PDB entry 8QOF | electron microscopy, 3.30 A resolution | chains H and G of the 8 polymer chains in the assembly

[Chain H]
Name: Serine palmitoyltransferase-regulating protein TSC3
Source organism: Saccharomyces cerevisiae
UniProt: Q3E790 (TSC3_YEAST); residues 1-80 here = UniProt positions 1-80
Sequence (80 residues; numbered 1 to 80; the number before each row is that of its first residue):
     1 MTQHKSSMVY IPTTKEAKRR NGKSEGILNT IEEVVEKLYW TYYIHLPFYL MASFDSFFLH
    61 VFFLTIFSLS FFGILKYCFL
Disordered / not traced: 1-3, 22-27, 69-80

[Chain G]
Name: Serine palmitoyltransferase 2
Source organism: Saccharomyces cerevisiae
Notes: EC 2.3.1.50
UniProt: P40970 (LCB2_YEAST); numbering as in UniProt (aligned over 1-561)
Sequence (561 residues; row label = number of the first residue in the row):
     1 MSTPANYTRV PLCEPEELPD DIQKENEYGT LDSPGHLYQV KSRHGKPLPE PVVDTPPYYI
    61 SLLTYLNYLI LIILGHVHDF LGMTFQKNKH LDLLEHDGLA PWFSNFESFY VRRIKMRIDD
   121 CFSRPTTGVP GRFIRCIDRI SHNINEYFTY SGAVYPCMNL SSYNYLGFAQ SKGQCTDAAL
   181 ESVDKYSIQS GGPRAQIGTT DLHIKAEKLV ARFIGKEDAL VFSMGYGTNA NLFNAFLDKK
   241 CLVISDELNH TSIRTGVRLS GAAVRTFKHG DMVGLEKLIR EQIVLGQPKT NRPWKKILIC
   301 AEGLFSMEGT LCNLPKLVEL KKKYKCYLFI DEAHSIGAMG PTGRGVCEIF GVDPKDVDIL
   361 MGTFTKSFGA AGGYIAADQW IIDRLRLDLT TVSYSESMPA PVLAQTISSL QTISGEICPG
   421 QGTERLQRIA FNSRYLRLAL QRLGFIVYGV ADSPVIPLLL YCPSKMPAFS RMMLQRRIAV
   481 VVVAYPATPL IESRVRFCMS ASLTKEDIDY LLRHVSEVGD KLNLKSNSGK SSYDGKRQRW
   541 DIEEVIRRTP EDCKDDKYFV N
Disordered / not traced: 1-6
Glycans and other covalent adducts: pyridoxal phosphate (PLP) linked to K366
Residues lining bound ligands:
  - pyridoxal phosphate (PLP): G225, Y226, N229, H250, S252, E302, D331, A333, H334, T363, T365
  - Q7G (2-{[(4-O-alpha-D-glucopyranosyl-alpha-D-glucopyranosyl)oxy]methyl}-4-{[(3beta,9beta,14beta,17beta,25R)-spirost-5-en-3-yl]oxy}butyl 4-O-alpha-D-glucopyranosyl-alpha-D-glucopyranoside): H76, F80, M83, T84, K87, L94, S104, N105, F106
  - WAR (N-[(2S,3S,4R)-1,3,4-tris(oxidanyl)octadecan-2-yl]heptacosanamide): Y65, L69, I72, I73, H76, V77, F106, Y110
Curated features (UniProtKB/Swiss-Prot):
  - modified residue: K366 (N6-(pyridoxal phosphate)lysine)
  - mutagenesis: H334 (H334F: Loss of activity. No effect on interaction with LCB1), K366 (K366T: Loss of activity. No effect on interaction with LCB1)
From the paper describing this entry:
  - binding site for pyridoxal phosphate: K366
  - catalytic residues: K366 (citing earlier work)

[Interface between chain H and chain G]
Residue-residue contacts (38):
  H4(H) - E25(G)
  K5(H) - I22(G)
  K5(H) - E25(G)
  S6(H) - N26(G)
  S6(H) - F133(G)
  S7(H) - I22(G)
  S7(H) - N26(G)  hydrogen bond
  S7(H) - P156(G)
  M8(H) - F133(G)  hydrophobic
  Y10(H) - D507(G)
  Y10(H) - Y510(G)  hydrophobic
  I11(H) - R477(G)
  I11(H) - Y510(G)
  I11(H) - H514(G)
  T13(H) - R476(G)
  T13(H) - H514(G)  hydrogen bond
  T13(H) - E517(G)
  T14(H) - E517(G)
  E33(H) - K521(G)
  T41(H) - S464(G)
  T41(H) - L522(G)
  Y42(H) - L63(G)
  Y42(H) - N67(G)
  Y42(H) - K465(G)
  Y42(H) - N523(G)  hydrogen bond
  Y43(H) - N67(G)
  Y43(H) - S464(G)
  I44(H) - N67(G)  hydrogen bond (backbone-side chain)
  I44(H) - L71(G)  hydrophobic
  L46(H) - S464(G)
  P47(H) - R117(G)
  F48(H) - I70(G)  hydrophobic
  F48(H) - L71(G)  hydrophobic
  Y49(H) - H78(G)
  Y49(H) - R113(G)
  Y49(H) - R117(G)
  Y49(H) - I144(G)  hydrophobic
  M51(H) - L74(G)  hydrophobic
Also at the interface, not in a pair above, chain H (22 interface residues in all): K15, L38, H45
Also at the interface, not in a pair above, chain G (36 interface residues in all): L18, D21, T30, Y59, I60, R132, M158, P467, A468, R471, Q475

[In short]
The interface between chain H and chain G involves 22 residues on one side and 36 on the other, with 4
hydrogen bonds. Polar pairs include S7(H)-N26(G), T13(H)-H514(G) and Y42(H)-N523(G). Ligands of chain G:
compound WAR and compound Q7G. The paper reports the catalytic residue K366(G); a binding site for pyridoxal
phosphate at K366(G).
Here chain H is Serine palmitoyltransferase-regulating protein TSC3 and chain G is Serine palmitoyltransferase
2, both from Saccharomyces cerevisiae. Entry 8QOF (Cryo-EM structure of the yeast SPT-Orm2-Dimer complex) was
determined by electron microscopy, deposited together with 8QOG.
